Entry 6BW3 (X-ray diffraction, 2.20 A resolution); this record covers chains C and B.

Chain C:
Molecule: Histone-binding protein RBBP4
Source organism: Homo sapiens
UniProt: Q09028 (RBBP4_HUMAN); residue numbers follow UniProt; this construct covers 1-425
Amino-acid sequence (427 residues; row label = number of the first residue in the row; numbers below 1 keep their minus sign (Gly-1 is residue -1)):
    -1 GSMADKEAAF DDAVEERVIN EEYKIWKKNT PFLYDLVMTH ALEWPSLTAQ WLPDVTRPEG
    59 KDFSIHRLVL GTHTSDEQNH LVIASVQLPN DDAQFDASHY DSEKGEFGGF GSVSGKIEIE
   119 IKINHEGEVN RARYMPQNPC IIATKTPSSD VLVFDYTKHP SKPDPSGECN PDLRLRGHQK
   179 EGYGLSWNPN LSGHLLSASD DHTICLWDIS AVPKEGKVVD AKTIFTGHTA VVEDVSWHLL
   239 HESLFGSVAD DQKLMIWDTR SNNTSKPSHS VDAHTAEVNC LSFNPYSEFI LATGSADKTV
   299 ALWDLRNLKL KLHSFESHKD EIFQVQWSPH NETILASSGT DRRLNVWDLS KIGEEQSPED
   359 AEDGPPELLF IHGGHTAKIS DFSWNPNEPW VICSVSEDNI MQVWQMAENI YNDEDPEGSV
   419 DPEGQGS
Unresolved in the structure: -1 to 9, 89-112, 210-213, 356-359, 411-425
Sequence notes: expression tag (-1 to 0)
Swiss-Prot annotation at these positions:
  - modified residue: Ala2 (N-acetylalanine), Lys4 (N6-acetyllysine), Ser110 (Phosphoserine), Lys160 (N6-acetyllysine), Ser355 (Phosphoserine)
  - cross-link (Glycyl lysine isopeptide (Lys-Gly)): Lys4 (interchain with G-Cter in SUMO2), Lys160 (interchain with G-Cter in SUMO2)
  - mutagenesis: Val35 (V35A: Loss of interaction with ARMC12), Pro43 (P43A: Loss of interaction with ZNF827 and loss of localization to telomeres; when associated with A-73), Ser73 (S73A: Loss of interaction with ZNF827 and loss of localization to telomeres; when associated with A-43), Glu126 to Asn128 (Loss of interaction with ZNF827), Glu126 (E126A: Loss of interaction with ZNF827 and loss of localization to telomeres; when associated with A-128 and A-179), Asn128 (N128A: Loss of interaction with ZNF827 and loss of localization to telomeres; when associated with A-126 and A-179), Glu179 (E179A: Loss of interaction with ZNF827 and loss of localization to telomeres; when associated with A-126 and A-128), Tyr181 (Y181A: Loss of interaction with ZNF827 and loss of localization to telomeres), Glu231 (E231A: Decreased interaction with ZNF827; when associated with A-277), Asn277 (N277A: Decreased interaction with ZNF827; when associated with A-231), Glu395 (E395A: Decreased interaction with ZNF827)

Chain B:
Molecule: MDS1 and EVI1 complex locus protein MDS1
Notes: fragment: N-terminal residues 1-12
UniProt: Q13465 (MDS1_HUMAN); numbering as in UniProt (aligned over 1-12)
Amino-acid sequence (12 residues; row label = number of the first residue in the row):
     1 MRSKGRARKL AT
Unresolved in the structure: 11-12
From the paper describing this entry:
  - conformationally variable residues (order/disorder transition): Leu10

Interface between chain C and chain B:
Contacting residue pairs - 31 pairs, chain C then chain B:
  Leu40(C) - Leu10(B)
  Glu41(C) - Lys9(B)  salt bridge
  Glu41(C) - Leu10(B)  hydrogen bond (backbone-backbone)
  Trp42(C) - Ala7(B)
  Trp42(C) - Arg8(B)
  Trp42(C) - Lys9(B)
  Pro43(C) - Ala7(B)  hydrophobic
  Pro43(C) - Arg8(B)
  His71(C) - Lys4(B)
  His71(C) - Gly5(B)
  His71(C) - Ala7(B)
  Thr72(C) - Ala7(B)
  Ser73(C) - Arg6(B)
  Ser73(C) - Ala7(B)  hydrogen bond (side chain-backbone)
  Asp74(C) - Arg6(B)  salt bridge
  Glu75(C) - Lys9(B)  salt bridge
  Glu126(C) - Lys4(B)  salt bridge
  Asn128(C) - Lys4(B)  hydrogen bond
  Arg129(C) - Arg2(B)
  Glu179(C) - Lys4(B)  salt bridge
  Tyr181(C) - Arg2(B)
  Tyr181(C) - Lys4(B)  hydrogen bond
  Asp198(C) - Met1(B)
  Glu231(C) - Met1(B)  hydrogen bond (side chain-backbone)
  Glu231(C) - Arg2(B)  salt bridge
  Asp248(C) - Met1(B)  hydrogen bond (side chain-backbone)
  Asn277(C) - Arg2(B)
  Phe321(C) - Arg2(B)
  Glu395(C) - Gly5(B)
  Asn397(C) - Arg8(B)  hydrogen bond (side chain-backbone)
  Asn397(C) - Leu10(B)
Other interface residues (no listed pair), chain C (25 interface residues in all): Ala39, Leu45, Val229, Glu275
The authors on this interface:
  - pairs named by the authors: Met1(B)-Asp248(C), Met1(B)-Glu231(C), Arg2(B)-Tyr181(C) (cation-pi contact), Arg2(B)-Phe321(C) (cation-pi contact), Lys4(B)-Asn128(C) (hydrogen bond), Arg6(B)-Asp74(C) (salt bridge), Lys9(B)-Glu41(C) (hydrophobic contact), Lys9(B)-Glu75(C) (salt bridge)
  - interface residues, chain B: Arg8(B)
  - hot spots on chain B (mutagenesis) - K4A: abolished binding to Histone-binding protein RBBP4 (chain C)

Summary:
25 residues of chain C face 9 of chain B across their interface; the contacts include 7 hydrogen bonds and 6
salt bridges. Polar pairs include Glu41(C)-Lys9(B), Asp74(C)-Arg6(B) and Glu75(C)-Lys9(B). The authors report
contacts between Met1(B) and Asp248(C) and Met1(B) and Glu231(C); cation-pi contacts between Arg2(B) and
Tyr181(C) and Arg2(B) and Phe321(C); a hydrogen bond between Lys4(B) and Asn128(C). From the paper: K4A of
chain B abolishes binding to Histone-binding protein RBBP4 (chain C); the interface residue Arg8(B).
Chain C is Histone-binding protein RBBP4 (Homo sapiens) and chain B is MDS1 and EVI1 complex locus protein
MDS1; the structure, Crystal structure of RBBP4 in complex with PRDM3 N-terminal peptide, was determined by
X-ray diffraction, deposited together with 6BW4.
